Entry 6BT2 (X-ray diffraction, 2.41 A resolution); this record covers chain A.

Chain A:
Protein: Nocturnin
Source organism: Homo sapiens
Notes: EC 3.1.13.4
UniProt: Q9UK39 (NOCT_HUMAN); numbering as in UniProt (aligned over 120-431)
Chain sequence (313 residues; row label = number of the first residue in the row):
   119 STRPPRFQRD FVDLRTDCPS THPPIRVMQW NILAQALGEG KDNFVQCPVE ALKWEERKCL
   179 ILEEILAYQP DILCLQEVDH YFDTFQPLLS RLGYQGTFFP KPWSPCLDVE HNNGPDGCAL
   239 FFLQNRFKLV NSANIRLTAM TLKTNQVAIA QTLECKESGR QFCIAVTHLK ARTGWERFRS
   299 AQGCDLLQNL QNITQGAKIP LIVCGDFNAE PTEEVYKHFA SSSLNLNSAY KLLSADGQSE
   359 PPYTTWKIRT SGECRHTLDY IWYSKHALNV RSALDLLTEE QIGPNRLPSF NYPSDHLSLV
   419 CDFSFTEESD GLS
Not modelled in the structure: 119-120, 134-140, 157-166, 365-372, 397-405, 425-431
Sequence notes: expression tag (119)
Ion coordination: Mg2+ near E195 (its only coordinating residue here)
Curated features (UniProtKB/Swiss-Prot):
  - region: N343 to A353 (Interaction with PPARG)
  - binding site (Mg(2+)): E195
  - binding site (substrate): E195, K219 to W221, N263, H286 to A289, D324 to N326, H414
  - mutagenesis: N149 (N149A: Slightly decreased activity as transcriptional repressor), D160 (D160A: Lack of catalytic activity), E195 (E195A: Slightly increased activity as transcriptional repressor. Lack of catalytic activity), K219 (K219A: Reduced catalytic activity), H286 (H286A: No effect on activity as transcriptional repressor; H286N: Lack of catalytic activity), K288 (K288A: Reduced catalytic activity), R290 (R290A: Lack of catalytic activity), D324 (D324A: No effect on activity as transcriptional repressor), N326 (N326A: No effect on activity as transcriptional repressor), K365 (K365A: No effect on catalytic activity), R367 (R367A: Reduced catalytic activity), D377 (D377A: Slightly decreased activity as transcriptional repressor), 1 further mutagenesis entry in UniProt
From the paper describing this entry:
  - Mg2+ coordination: E195, D324
  - binding site for sulfate ion: K219, K288
  - mutagenesis - N326A, H414A: decreased catalytic activity

Summary:
UniProt lists Mg2+-binding residue E195, 13 substrate-binding residues and 13 mutagenesis sites. From the
paper: a binding site for sulfate ion at K219 and K288; N326A and H414A reduce catalytic activity.
Chain A is Nocturnin (Homo sapiens); the structure, Structure of the human Nocturnin catalytic domain with
bound sulfate anion, was determined by X-ray diffraction together with 6BT1 from the same study.
